Entry 7D77 (electron microscopy, 2.90 A resolution); this record covers chains A and S of the 5 polymer chains in the assembly.

# Chain A
Molecule: Guanine nucleotide-binding protein G(o) subunit alpha
From: Homo sapiens
Amino-acid sequence (226 residues; numbered 3 to 354; 126 numbers in that range are skipped by the numbering (no residue carries them; nothing is unmodelled there); the number before each row is that of its first residue):
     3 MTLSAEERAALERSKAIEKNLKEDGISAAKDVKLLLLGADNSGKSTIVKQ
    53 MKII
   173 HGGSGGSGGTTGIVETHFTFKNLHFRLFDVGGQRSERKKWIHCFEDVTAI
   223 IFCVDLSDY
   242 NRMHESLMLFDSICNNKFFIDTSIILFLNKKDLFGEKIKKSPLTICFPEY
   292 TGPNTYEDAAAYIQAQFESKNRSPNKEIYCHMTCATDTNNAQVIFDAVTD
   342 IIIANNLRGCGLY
Disordered / not traced: 3, 173-182
Covalently attached groups: palmitic acid (PLM) linked to Cys-351
Reported in the primary citation:
  - post-translational modification sites: Cys-351
  - mutagenesis - C351A, C351S: decreased signaling in response to GPR97
  - mutagenesis - C351A, C351S: unchanged signaling
  - binding site for palmitic acid: Cys-351

# Chain S
Molecule: scFv16
From: synthetic construct
Notes: antibody fragment or engineered binder
Amino-acid sequence (250 residues; numbered 1 to 238 plus 15 insertion-coded residues; 3 numbers in that range are skipped by the numbering (no residue carries them; nothing is unmodelled there); the number before each row is that of its first residue; a row labelled like 120A-120O holds insertion residues (120A, then the next letters in order)):
     1 DVQLVESGGGLVQPGGSRKLSCSASGFAFSSFGMHWVRQAPEKGLEWVAY
    51 ISSGSGTIYYADTVKGRFTISRDDPKNTLFLQMTSLRSEDTAMYYCVRSI
   101 YYYGSSPFDFWGQGTTLTVS
120A-120O SGGGGSGGGGSGGGG
   124 SDIVMTQATSSVPVTPGESVSISCRSSKSLLHSNGNTYLYWFLQRPGQSP
   174 QLLIYRMSNLASGVPDRFSGSGSGTAFTLTISRLEAEDVGVYYCMQHLEY
   224 PLTFGAGTKLELKGS
Disordered / not traced: 1, 120A-120O, 236-238
Cystine bridges: Cys-147/Cys-217

# Chain A / chain S interface
Residue-residue contacts (19; chain A residue first):
  Leu-5(A) with His-155(S)
  Ser-6(A) with His-155(S); Tyr-161(S), hydrogen bond
  Ala-7(A) with His-220(S); Leu-221(S); Tyr-223(S), hydrophobic
  Glu-8(A) with Tyr-161(S); Tyr-163(S), hydrogen bond; Arg-179(S), salt bridge; His-220(S), salt bridge
  Glu-9(A) with Asn-157(S), hydrogen bond
  Ala-11(A) with Tyr-101(S), hydrophobic
  Ala-12(A) with Tyr-101(S)
  Glu-14(A) with Ser-52(S), hydrogen bond; Gly-56(S); Thr-57(S)
  Arg-15(A) with Ile-100(S); Tyr-101(S); Tyr-102(S)
Also at the interface, not in a pair above, chain A (10 interface residues in all): Arg-10
Also at the interface, not in a pair above, chain S (17 interface residues in all): Ser-53, Tyr-59, Pro-107

# Overview
The interface between chain A and chain S involves 10 residues on one side and 17 on the other; the contacts
include 4 hydrogen bonds and 2 salt bridges. Polar contacts include Glu-8(A)/Arg-179(S), Glu-8(A)/His-220(S)
and Ser-6(A)/Tyr-161(S). The paper reports a binding site for palmitic acid at Cys-351(A); C351A and C351S of
chain A reduce signaling in response to GPR97.
Chain A is Guanine nucleotide-binding protein G(o) subunit alpha (Homo sapiens) and chain S is scFv16
(synthetic construct); the structure, Cryo-EM structure of the cortisol-bound adhesion receptor GPR97-Go
complex, was determined by electron microscopy together with 7D76 from the same study.
